8BL4 - chains V and p of the 48 polymer chains in the assembly; structure by electron microscopy, 3.90 A resolution.

== Chain V ==
Protein: Phage tail sheath family protein
Source organism: Streptomyces coelicolor A3(2)
Notes: engineered mutation(s): Insertion 26-IEGVG
UniProt: Q9L0N8 (Q9L0N8_STRCO); the construct has insertions or renumbered stretches relative to UniProt, so the offset changes along the chain: 1-25 = UniProt 1-25; 31-539 = UniProt 26-534
Amino-acid sequence (539 residues; each row starts with the number of its first residue):
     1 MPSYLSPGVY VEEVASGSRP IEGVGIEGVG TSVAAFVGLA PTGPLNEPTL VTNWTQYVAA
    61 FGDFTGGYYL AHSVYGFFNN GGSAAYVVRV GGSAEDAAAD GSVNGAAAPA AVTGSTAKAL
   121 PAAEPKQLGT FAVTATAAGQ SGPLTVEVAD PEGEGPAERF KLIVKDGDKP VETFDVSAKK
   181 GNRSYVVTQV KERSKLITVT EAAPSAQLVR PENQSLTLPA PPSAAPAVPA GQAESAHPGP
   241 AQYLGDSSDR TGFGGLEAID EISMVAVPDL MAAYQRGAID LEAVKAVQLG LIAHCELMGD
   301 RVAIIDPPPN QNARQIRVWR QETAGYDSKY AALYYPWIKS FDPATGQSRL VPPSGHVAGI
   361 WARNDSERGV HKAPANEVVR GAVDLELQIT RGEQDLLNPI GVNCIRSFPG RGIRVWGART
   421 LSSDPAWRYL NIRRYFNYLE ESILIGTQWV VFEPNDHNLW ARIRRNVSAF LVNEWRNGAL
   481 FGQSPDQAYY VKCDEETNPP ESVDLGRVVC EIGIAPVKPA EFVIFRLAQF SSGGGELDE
Unresolved in the structure: 16-27, 97-231, 519-539
Construct notes: insertion (26-30)

== Chain p ==
Protein: Phage tail protein
Source organism: Streptomyces coelicolor A3(2)
UniProt: Q9L0N9 (Q9L0N9_STRCO); residues 1-149 here = UniProt positions 1-149
Amino-acid sequence (149 residues; row label = number of the first residue in the row):
     1 MSLPKPEDVL VAPNFGIQID GVMVEYLNSV SNLQIEQDVI RYQQNQGTTG RNNVTLMPGV
    61 AKDGSVQVER GMSQSSVFTQ WINDSMAGRM ATARKNATII VMDYEDNPVK RWNLRNAWCS
   121 KVVAGTLKAG DTNALTETIT IVFEELVVE

== Chain V / chain p interface ==
Contacting residue pairs - 9 pairs, chain V then chain p:
  Gln448(V) - Gln18(p)  hydrogen bond
  Arg465(V) - Arg94(p)  hydrogen bond (backbone-side chain)
  Arg465(V) - Trp112(p)
  Arg465(V) - Val148(p)
  Asn466(V) - Arg94(p)  hydrogen bond
  Ala469(V) - Arg94(p)
  Ala469(V) - Arg115(p)  hydrogen bond (backbone-side chain)
  Phe470(V) - Arg115(p)
  Asn473(V) - Arg115(p)
Other interface residues (no listed pair), chain V (8 interface residues in all): Trp449, Ala461
Other interface residues (no listed pair), chain p (8 interface residues in all): Lys110, Leu114, Leu146

== In short ==
Chain V and chain p each contribute 8 residues to their interface, with 4 hydrogen bonds. Polar contacts
include Gln448(V)-Gln18(p), Arg465(V)-Arg94(p) and Asn466(V)-Arg94(p).
Here chain V is Phage tail sheath family protein and chain p is Phage tail protein, both from Streptomyces
coelicolor A3(2). Entry 8BL4 (Cryo-EM structure of a contractile injection system in Streptomyces coelicolor,
the sheath-tube module in extended state) was determined by electron microscopy together with 8BKY from the
same study.
